PDB entry 8RL9 | electron microscopy, 3.22 A resolution | chains B and D of the 4 polymer chains in the assembly

[Chain B]
Name: Green fluorescent protein
Source organism: Aequorea victoria
UniProtKB: A0A059PIQ0 (A0A059PIQ0_AEQVI); residues 1-238 here = UniProt positions 1-238
Sequence (238 residues; numbered 1 to 238; the number before each row is that of its first residue):
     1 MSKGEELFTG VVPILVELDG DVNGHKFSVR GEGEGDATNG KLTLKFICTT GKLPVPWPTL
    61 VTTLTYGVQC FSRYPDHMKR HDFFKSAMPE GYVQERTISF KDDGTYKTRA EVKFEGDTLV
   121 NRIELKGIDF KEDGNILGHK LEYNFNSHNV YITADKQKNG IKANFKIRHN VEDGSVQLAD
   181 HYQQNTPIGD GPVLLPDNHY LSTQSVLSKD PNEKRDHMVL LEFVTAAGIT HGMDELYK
Not modelled in the structure: 1-4, 230-238
Construct notes: conflict Ser2 (Arg in A0A059PIQ0), Arg30 (Ser in A0A059PIQ0), Ser72 (Ala in A0A059PIQ0), Arg80 (Gln in A0A059PIQ0), Val206 (Ala in A0A059PIQ0)

[Chain D]
Name: Gluebody GbEnhancer
Source organism: Lama glama
Sequence (114 residues; numbered 1 to 110 plus 4 insertion-coded residues; the number before each row is that of its first residue; a row labelled like 82A-82C holds insertion residues (82A, then the next letters in order)):
     1 QVQLVENGGA CVKPGGSLRL SCAASGFPVN RYSMRWYRQA PGKEREWVAG MS
   52A S
    53 AGDRSSYEDS VKGRFTISRD DARNTVYLQM
82A-82C NSL
    83 KPEDTAVYYC NVNVGFEYWG QGTQVMVS
Disulfides: Cys22-Cys92

[Chain B / chain D interface]
Pairs across the interface (26):
  Asn144(B) with Asn95(D), hydrogen bond
  Asn146(B) with Asn95(D); Glu99(D)
  Ser147(B) with Glu99(D)
  Arg168(B) with Trp101(D)
  Asn170(B) with Arg35(D); Tyr37(D)
  Val171(B) with Arg35(D), hydrogen bond (backbone-side chain)
  Glu172(B) with Ser52(D), hydrogen bond (backbone-side chain)
  Asp173(B) with Ser52(D); Arg56(D); Ser57(D); Ser58(D)
  Gly174(B) with Arg35(D); Trp47(D), hydrogen bond (backbone-side chain); Gly50(D)
  Ser175(B) with Trp47(D); Ser58(D)
  Val176(B) with Arg35(D); Tyr37(D); Trp47(D)
  Gln204(B) with Phe98(D); Glu99(D)
  Ser205(B) with Phe98(D)
  Val206(B) with Phe98(D), hydrophobic
  Phe223(B) with Phe98(D), hydrophobic
Other interface residues (no listed pair), chain B (16 interface residues in all): Phe145
Other interface residues (no listed pair), chain D (15 interface residues in all): Met51, Asn93, Gly97

[Summary]
The interface between chain B and chain D involves 16 residues on one side and 15 on the other, with 4
hydrogen bonds. Polar pairs include Asn144(B)-Asn95(D), Val171(B)-Arg35(D) and Glu172(B)-Ser52(D).
Here chain B is Green fluorescent protein (Aequorea victoria) and chain D is Gluebody GbEnhancer (Lama glama).
Entry 8RL9 (RECQL5:sfGFP hetero dimer assembled by Di-Gluebody) was determined by electron microscopy together
with 8RL5, 8RL7, 8RLA, 8RLB, 8RLC, 8RLE and 3 further entries from the same study.
